6DGC - chains A and B; structure by X-ray diffraction, 2.92 A resolution.

Chain A (and B):
Name: ISC1926 TnpA C-terminal catalytic domain
From: Sulfolobus sp. L00 11
Notes: chain B of this document is another copy of the same molecule, construct and numbering; everything in this record applies to it too
UniProt: Q5MPE7 (Q5MPE7_9CREN); residue numbers follow UniProt; this construct covers 65-211
Chain sequence (147 residues; row label = number of the first residue in the row):
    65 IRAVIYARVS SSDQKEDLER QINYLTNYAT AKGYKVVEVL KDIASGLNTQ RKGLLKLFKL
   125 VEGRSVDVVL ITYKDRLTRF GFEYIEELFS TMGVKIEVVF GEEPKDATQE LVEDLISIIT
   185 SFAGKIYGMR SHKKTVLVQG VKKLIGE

How chain A and chain B interact:
Contacting residue pairs (63; chain A residue first):
  Thr-113(A) / Glu-147(B)
  Thr-113(A) / Tyr-148(B)
  Gln-114(A) / Glu-147(B)
  Arg-115(A) / Tyr-148(B)
  Leu-118(A) / Tyr-148(B)  hydrophobic
  Phe-122(A) / Tyr-148(B)  hydrophobic
  Phe-122(A) / Glu-151(B)
  Glu-126(A) / Glu-151(B)
  Thr-142(A) / Tyr-148(B)  hydrogen bond
  Arg-143(A) / Phe-186(B)
  Phe-144(A) / Phe-144(B)  hydrophobic
  Phe-144(A) / Tyr-148(B)
  Phe-144(A) / Phe-186(B)  hydrophobic
  Gly-145(A) / Tyr-148(B)
  Glu-147(A) / Thr-113(B)
  Glu-147(A) / Gln-114(B)
  Tyr-148(A) / Thr-113(B)
  Tyr-148(A) / Arg-115(B)
  Tyr-148(A) / Leu-118(B)  hydrophobic
  Tyr-148(A) / Phe-122(B)  hydrophobic
  Tyr-148(A) / Thr-142(B)  hydrogen bond
  Tyr-148(A) / Phe-144(B)
  Tyr-148(A) / Gly-145(B)
  Tyr-148(A) / Tyr-148(B)  hydrophobic
  Tyr-148(A) / Ile-149(B)
  Ile-149(A) / Tyr-148(B)
  Glu-151(A) / Phe-122(B)
  Glu-151(A) / Glu-126(B)
  Glu-151(A) / Leu-152(B)
  Leu-152(A) / Glu-151(B)
  Leu-152(A) / Leu-152(B)  hydrophobic
  Thr-155(A) / Glu-126(B)
  Thr-172(A) / Ile-190(B)
  Leu-175(A) / Phe-186(B)
  Leu-175(A) / Lys-189(B)
  Leu-175(A) / Ile-190(B)  hydrophobic
  Val-176(A) / Ile-190(B)  hydrophobic
  Leu-179(A) / Phe-186(B)  hydrophobic
  Leu-179(A) / Ile-190(B)  hydrophobic
  Ile-182(A) / Ile-182(B)  hydrophobic
  Ile-182(A) / Phe-186(B)  hydrophobic
  Ile-183(A) / Leu-179(B)  hydrophobic
  Ile-183(A) / Ile-183(B)  hydrophobic
  Phe-186(A) / Arg-143(B)
  Phe-186(A) / Phe-144(B)  hydrophobic
  Phe-186(A) / Leu-175(B)
  Phe-186(A) / Leu-179(B)  hydrophobic
  Phe-186(A) / Ile-182(B)  hydrophobic
  Lys-189(A) / Leu-175(B)
  Ile-190(A) / Thr-172(B)
  Ile-190(A) / Leu-175(B)  hydrophobic
  Ile-190(A) / Val-176(B)  hydrophobic
  Ile-190(A) / Leu-179(B)  hydrophobic
  Tyr-191(A) / Ile-209(B)  hydrogen bond (side chain-backbone)
  Tyr-191(A) / Glu-211(B)
  Leu-201(A) / Leu-208(B)
  Leu-201(A) / Ile-209(B)  hydrophobic
  Gly-204(A) / Leu-208(B)
  Val-205(A) / Val-205(B)  hydrophobic
  Val-205(A) / Leu-208(B)
  Leu-208(A) / Leu-201(B)  hydrophobic
  Leu-208(A) / Gly-204(B)
  Ile-209(A) / Tyr-191(B)
Interface residues without a listed pair, chain A (35 interface residues in all): Gly-110, Asp-178, Lys-197, Val-200
Interface residues without a listed pair, chain B (36 interface residues in all): Gly-110, Asn-112, Thr-155, Asp-178, Val-200

In short:
35 residues of chain A and 36 residues of chain B are in contact; the contacts include 3 hydrogen bonds. Among
the polar pairs are Thr-142(A)/Tyr-148(B) and Tyr-191(A)/Ile-209(B).
Chain A and chain B are both ISC1926 TnpA C-terminal catalytic domain (Sulfolobus sp. L00 11); the structure,
Crystal structure of the C-terminal catalytic domain of ISC1926 TnpA, an IS607-like serine recombinase, was
determined by X-ray diffraction, deposited together with 6DGB.
